Entry 6HUG (electron microscopy, 3.10 A resolution); this record covers chains A and B of the 6 polymer chains in the assembly.

Chain A:
Name: Gamma-aminobutyric acid receptor subunit alpha-1
Source organism: Bos taurus
UniProt: P08219 (GBRA1_BOVIN); residues 1-429 here correspond to UniProt positions 28-456 (UniProt number = residue number + 27)
Chain sequence (437 residues; each row starts with the number of its first residue; numbers below 1 keep their minus sign (Asp-7 is residue -7)):
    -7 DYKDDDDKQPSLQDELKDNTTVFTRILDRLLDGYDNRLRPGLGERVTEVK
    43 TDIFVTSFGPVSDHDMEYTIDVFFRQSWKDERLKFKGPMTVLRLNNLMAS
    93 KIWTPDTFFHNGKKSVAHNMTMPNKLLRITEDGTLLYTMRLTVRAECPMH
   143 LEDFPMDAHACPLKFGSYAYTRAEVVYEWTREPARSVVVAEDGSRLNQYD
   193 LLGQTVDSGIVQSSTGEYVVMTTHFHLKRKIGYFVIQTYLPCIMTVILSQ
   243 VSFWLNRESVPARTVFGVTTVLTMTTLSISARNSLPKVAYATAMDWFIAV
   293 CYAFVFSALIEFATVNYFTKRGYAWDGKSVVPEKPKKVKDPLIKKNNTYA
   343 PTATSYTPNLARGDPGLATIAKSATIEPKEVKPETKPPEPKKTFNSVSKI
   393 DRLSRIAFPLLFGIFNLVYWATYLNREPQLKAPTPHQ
Unresolved in the structure: -7 to 9, 322-383, 419-429
Disulfides: Cys139-Cys153
Covalent attachments: glycan linked to Asn111
Construct notes: expression tag (-7 to 0)
Small-molecule neighbours: PIO ([(2R)-2-octanoyloxy-3-[oxidanyl-[(1R,2R,3S,4R,5R,6S)-2,3,6-tris(oxidanyl)-4,5-diphosphonooxy-cyclohexyl]oxy-phosphoryl]oxy-propyl] octanoate): Arg249, Thr306, Phe310, Thr311, Lys312, Arg313, Phe386, Asn387, Ser388, Ser390, Lys391, Ile392, Leu395
UniProt features mapped onto this chain:
  - binding site (4-aminobutanoate): Arg67, Thr130
  - glycosylation (N-linked (GlcNAc...) asparagine): Asn11, Asn111

Chain B:
Name: Gamma-aminobutyric acid receptor subunit beta-3
Source organism: Homo sapiens
UniProt: P28472 (GBRB3_HUMAN), isoform P28472-2; residues -24 to 448 here correspond to UniProt positions 1-473 (UniProt number = residue number + 25)
Chain sequence (473 residues; row label = number of the first residue in the row; numbers below 1 keep their minus sign (Met-24 is residue -24)):
   -24 MCSGLLELLLPIWLSWTLGTRGSEPRSVNDPGNMSFVKETVDKLLKGYDI
    26 RLRPDFGGPPVCVGMNIDIASIDMVSEVNMDYTLTMYFQQYWRDKRLAYS
    76 GIPLNLTLDNRVADQLWVPDTYFLNDKKSFVHGVTVKNRMIRLHPDGTVL
   126 YGLRITTTAACMMDLRRYPLDEQNCTLEIESYGYTTDDIEFYWRGGDKAV
   176 TGVERIELPQFSIVEHRLVSRNVVFATGAYPRLSLSFRLKRNIGYFILQT
   226 YMPSILITILSWVSFWINYDASAARVALGITTVLTMTTINTHLRETLPKI
   276 PYVKAIDMYLMGCFVFVFLALLEYAFVNYIFFGRGPQRQKKLAEKTAKAK
   326 NDRSKSESNRVDAHGNILLTSLEVHNEMNEVSGGIGDTRNSAISFDNSGI
   376 QYRKQSMPREGHGRFLGDRSLPHKKTHLRRRSSQLKIKIPDLTDVNAIDR
   426 WSRIVFPFTFSLFNLVYWLYYVN
Unresolved in the structure: -24 to 7, 314-417, 448
Disulfides: Cys136-Cys150
Covalent attachments: N-acetylglucosamine (NAG) linked to Asn80; glycan linked to Asn149
Small-molecule neighbours: picrotoxin (RI5; (1aR,2aR,3S,6R,6aS,8aS,8bR,9R)-2a-hydroxy-8b-methyl-9-(prop-1-en-2-yl)hexahydro-3,6-methano-1,5,7-trioxacyclopenta[ij]c yclopropa[a]azulene-4,8(3H)-dione): Ala252, Ile255, Thr256, Leu259
UniProt features mapped onto this chain:
  - binding site (benzamidine): Asp95 to Tyr97, Glu155 to Tyr157, Phe200
  - binding site (4-aminobutanoate): Tyr97, Glu155, Tyr157, Thr202
  - binding site (histamine): Tyr97, Ser156, Tyr157, Thr202
  - glycosylation (N-linked (GlcNAc...) asparagine): Asn8, Asn80, Asn149
Reported in the primary citation:
  - mutagenesis - K279T (20-fold): increased signaling in response to GABA (citing earlier work)

How chain A and chain B interact:
Pairs across the interface - 107 pairs, chain A then chain B:
  Thr12(A) - Leu27(B)
  Thr12(A) - Phe31(B)
  Phe15(A) - Leu27(B)  hydrophobic
  Phe15(A) - Phe31(B)  hydrophobic
  Thr16(A) - Asp24(B)
  Leu19(A) - Arg26(B)
  Asp20(A) - Arg26(B)  salt bridge
  Phe65(A) - Tyr97(B)
  Phe65(A) - Leu99(B)  hydrophobic
  Phe65(A) - Tyr157(B)  hydrophobic
  Arg85(A) - Asp95(B)  salt bridge
  Arg85(A) - Gly158(B)
  Arg85(A) - Tyr159(B)  hydrogen bond
  Asn87(A) - Ile25(B)
  Asn87(A) - Arg26(B)
  Met90(A) - Arg26(B)
  His110(A) - Asp101(B)
  His110(A) - Lys102(B)
  Met112(A) - Thr96(B)
  Met112(A) - Tyr97(B)
  Met112(A) - Phe98(B)  hydrophobic
  Met112(A) - Asp101(B)
  Met112(A) - Ser104(B)
  Met112(A) - Phe105(B)
  Met112(A) - Val106(B)
  Met112(A) - Ile130(B)  hydrophobic
  Thr113(A) - Pro94(B)
  Thr113(A) - Thr96(B)  hydrogen bond (backbone-backbone)
  Thr113(A) - Leu128(B)
  Met114(A) - Val93(B)  hydrophobic
  Met114(A) - Pro94(B)
  Met114(A) - Asp95(B)
  Asn116(A) - Tyr97(B)
  Asn116(A) - Tyr157(B)  hydrogen bond (backbone-side chain)
  Lys117(A) - Tyr157(B)
  Leu118(A) - Tyr157(B)  hydrophobic
  Arg120(A) - Gly158(B)
  Thr130(A) - Tyr157(B)  hydrogen bond
  Met131(A) - Tyr157(B)
  Arg132(A) - Tyr97(B)
  Arg132(A) - Phe98(B)  hydrogen bond (side chain-backbone)
  Arg132(A) - Asp101(B)  hydrogen bond (side chain-backbone)
  Arg132(A) - Tyr157(B)
  Asp184(A) - Met137(B)
  Arg187(A) - Met55(B)
  Asn189(A) - Val53(B)
  Asn189(A) - Pro276(B)
  Asn189(A) - Tyr277(B)
  Gln190(A) - Pro276(B)
  Gly224(A) - Val278(B)
  Tyr225(A) - Arg269(B)
  Tyr225(A) - Ile275(B)
  Tyr225(A) - Pro276(B)
  Tyr225(A) - Tyr277(B)
  Tyr225(A) - Lys279(B)
  Tyr225(A) - Asp282(B)
  Ile228(A) - Val278(B)  hydrophobic
  Ile228(A) - Asp282(B)
  Ile228(A) - Met286(B)
  Gln229(A) - Arg269(B)
  Gln229(A) - Asp282(B)  hydrogen bond
  Thr230(A) - Arg269(B)  hydrogen bond
  Leu232(A) - Met286(B)  hydrophobic
  Met236(A) - Met286(B)  hydrophobic
  Met236(A) - Phe289(B)  hydrophobic
  Met236(A) - Val290(B)  hydrophobic
  Met236(A) - Phe293(B)
  Ile239(A) - Phe293(B)  hydrophobic
  Leu240(A) - Phe293(B)  hydrophobic
  Leu240(A) - Leu296(B)  hydrophobic
  Val243(A) - Leu297(B)  hydrophobic
  Val243(A) - Ala300(B)  hydrophobic
  Trp246(A) - Tyr304(B)
  Leu247(A) - Ala300(B)  hydrophobic
  Leu247(A) - Asn303(B)
  Asn248(A) - Asn303(B)
  Asn248(A) - Phe307(B)
  Ser251(A) - Ser247(B)  hydrogen bond
  Pro253(A) - Ala248(B)  hydrophobic
  Ala254(A) - Ser247(B)
  Ala254(A) - Val251(B)
  Val257(A) - Ala252(B)  hydrophobic
  Val257(A) - Ile255(B)
  Phe258(A) - Val251(B)  hydrophobic
  Phe258(A) - Ile255(B)  hydrophobic
  Phe258(A) - Leu296(B)  hydrophobic
  Thr261(A) - Ile255(B)
  Thr261(A) - Leu259(B)
  Thr262(A) - Ile255(B)
  Leu264(A) - Leu259(B)  hydrophobic
  Thr265(A) - Leu259(B)
  Thr265(A) - Thr262(B)
  Thr268(A) - Thr262(B)
  Thr268(A) - Thr266(B)
  Leu269(A) - Thr262(B)
  Ser272(A) - Thr266(B)
  Ser272(A) - Arg269(B)
  Ser276(A) - Arg269(B)  hydrogen bond
  Ser276(A) - Lys274(B)  hydrogen bond
  Ala316(A) - Phe307(B)  hydrophobic
  Trp317(A) - Phe306(B)
  Trp317(A) - Phe307(B)
  Trp317(A) - Gly310(B)
  Trp317(A) - Pro311(B)
  Gly319(A) - Phe306(B)
  Lys320(A) - Arg313(B)
  Arg397(A) - Tyr304(B)
Other interface residues (no listed pair), chain A (64 interface residues in all): Pro52, Asp63, Thr134, Leu188, Lys222, Pro233, Ala273, Asn275, Ser321
Other interface residues (no listed pair), chain B (66 interface residues in all): Glu52, Asn54, Phe63, Asn100, Lys103, Tyr205, Val258, Thr263, Asn265, Glu270, Met283
The authors on this interface:
  - pairs named by the authors: Arg85(A)-Tyr159(B) (cation-pi contact)
  - interface residues, chain B: Arg269(B)

Summary:
Chain A and chain B form an interface of 64 and 66 residues respectively; the contacts include 11 hydrogen
bonds and 2 salt bridges. Polar contacts include Asp20(A)-Arg26(B), Arg85(A)-Asp95(B) and Arg85(A)-Tyr159(B).
The paper describes a cation-pi contact between Arg85(A) and Tyr159(B). The paper reports that K279T of chain
B increases signaling in response to GABA; the interface residue Arg269(B).
Chain A is Gamma-aminobutyric acid receptor subunit alpha-1 (Bos taurus) and chain B is Gamma-aminobutyric
acid receptor subunit beta-3 (Homo sapiens); the structure, CryoEM structure of human full-length
alpha1beta3gamma2L GABA(A)R in complex with picrotoxin and megabody Mb38, was determined by electron
microscopy (same publication as 6HUJ, 6HUK, 6HUO and 6HUP).
